2UYE - chains A and B; structure by X-ray diffraction, 2.20 A resolution.

Chain A (and B):
Protein: Regulatory protein
From: Burkholderia cepacia
Notes: chain B of this document is another copy of the same molecule, construct and numbering; everything in this record applies to it too
Reference sequence: Q8VUD7 (Q8VUD7_BURCE); residue numbers follow UniProt; this construct covers 1-301
Chain sequence (307 residues; each row starts with the number of its first residue):
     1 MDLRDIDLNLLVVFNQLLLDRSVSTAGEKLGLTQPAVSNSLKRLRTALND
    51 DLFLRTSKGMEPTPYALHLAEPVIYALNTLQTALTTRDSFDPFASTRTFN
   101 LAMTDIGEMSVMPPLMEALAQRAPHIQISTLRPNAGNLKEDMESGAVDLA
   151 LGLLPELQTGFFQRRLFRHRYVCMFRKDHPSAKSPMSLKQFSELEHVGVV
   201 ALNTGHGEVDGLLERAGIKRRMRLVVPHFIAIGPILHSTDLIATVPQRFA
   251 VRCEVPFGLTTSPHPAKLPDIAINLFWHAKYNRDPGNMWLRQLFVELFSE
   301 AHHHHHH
Not modelled in the structure: 1-87, 303-307 (chain B: 1-75, 135, 302-307)
Differences from the reference sequence: engineered mutation S110 (Tyr in Q8VUD7), V111 (Phe in Q8VUD7)
Reported in the primary citation:
  - conformationally variable residues (side-chain flip): L151, F167, H169, R248
  - mutagenesis - Y110S/F111V, H169V: decreased signaling
  - mutagenesis - F90A: abolished signaling in response to salicylate
  - mutagenesis - S95A, R97C: decreased signaling in response to salicylate
  - mutagenesis - T104R: abolished signaling

How chain A and chain B interact:
Contacting residue pairs - 71 pairs, chain A then chain B:
  D105(A) with I230(B)
  E108(A) with V226(B); P227(B); A231(B)
  M109(A) with A231(B), hydrophobic; P234(B), hydrophobic
  M112(A) with L224(B), hydrophobic
  P113(A) with P234(B), hydrophobic; I235(B); S238(B)
  M116(A) with R223(B); L224(B), hydrophobic; T239(B)
  E117(A) with S238(B)
  L119(A) with R223(B), hydrogen bond (backbone-side chain)
  A120(A) with R223(B)
  A123(A) with R223(B), hydrogen bond (backbone-side chain)
  P124(A) with E195(B); R223(B)
  I126(A) with R223(B), hydrogen bond (backbone-side chain)
  Q127(A) with M222(B), hydrogen bond (side chain-backbone); R223(B)
  I128(A) with R223(B), hydrogen bond (backbone-backbone); L224(B); V225(B), hydrogen bond (backbone-backbone)
  S129(A) with V225(B)
  T130(A) with V225(B), hydrogen bond (backbone-backbone); V226(B); P227(B)
  R132(A) with P227(B)
  E195(A) with P124(B)
  R221(A) with H125(B), hydrogen bond (side chain-backbone); Q127(B), hydrogen bond
  M222(A) with Q127(B), hydrogen bond (backbone-side chain)
  R223(A) with M116(B); L119(B), hydrogen bond (side chain-backbone); A120(B); A123(B), hydrogen bond (side chain-backbone); P124(B), hydrogen bond (side chain-backbone); H125(B); I126(B), hydrogen bond (side chain-backbone); Q127(B); I128(B), hydrogen bond (backbone-backbone)
  L224(A) with M112(B), hydrophobic; M116(B), hydrophobic; I128(B)
  V225(A) with I128(B), hydrogen bond (backbone-backbone); S129(B); T130(B), hydrogen bond (backbone-backbone)
  V226(A) with E108(B); T130(B)
  P227(A) with E108(B); T130(B); R132(B)
  H228(A) with D105(B)
  I230(A) with D105(B); F229(B), hydrophobic; I230(B)
  A231(A) with E108(B); M109(B), hydrophobic
  P234(A) with P113(B), hydrophobic
  I235(A) with M112(B), hydrophobic; P113(B)
  S238(A) with P113(B); E117(B)
  T239(A) with M116(B); E117(B)
  P256(A) with P256(B); F257(B), hydrophobic
  F257(A) with P256(B), hydrophobic; F257(B), hydrophobic
Also at the interface, not in a pair above, chain A (39 interface residues in all): H125, L131, F229, L241, R252
Also at the interface, not in a pair above, chain B (39 interface residues in all): T96, L131, H228, F249, R252

Summary:
Chain A and chain B each contribute 39 residues to their interface; the contacts include 17 hydrogen bonds.
Polar contacts include L119(A)-R223(B), A123(A)-R223(B) and I126(A)-R223(B). The paper reports that
Y110S/F111V and H169V of chain A reduce signaling; conformational variability at L151(A), F167(A) and H169(A)
among others; 6 substitutions were tested in all.
Both chains are Regulatory protein (Burkholderia cepacia). Entry 2UYE (Double mutant Y110S,F111V DntR from
Burkholderia sp. strain DNT in complex with thiocyanate) was determined by X-ray diffraction together with
2UYF from the same study.
